PDB entry 3ASK | X-ray diffraction, 2.90 A resolution | chains A and P

# Chain A
Protein: E3 ubiquitin-protein ligase UHRF1
Source organism: Homo sapiens
Notes: EC 6.3.2.-; fragment: tandem Tudor domain, PHD finger (residues 134-366); engineered mutation(s): residues 167-175 was deleted.
UniProtKB: Q96T88 (UHRF1_HUMAN); residue numbers follow UniProt; this construct covers 134-163, 173-367
Chain sequence (226 residues; numbered 133 to 367; 9 numbers in that range are skipped by the numbering (no residue carries them; nothing is unmodelled there); the number before each row is that of its first residue):
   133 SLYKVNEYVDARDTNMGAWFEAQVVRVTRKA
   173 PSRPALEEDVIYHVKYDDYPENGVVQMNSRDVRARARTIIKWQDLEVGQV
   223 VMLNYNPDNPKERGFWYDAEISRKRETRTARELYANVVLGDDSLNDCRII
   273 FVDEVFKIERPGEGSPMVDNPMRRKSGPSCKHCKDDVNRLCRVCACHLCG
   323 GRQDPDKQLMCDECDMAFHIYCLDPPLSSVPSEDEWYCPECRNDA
Not modelled in the structure: 173-178, 326-327, 345-346, 365-367
Construct notes: expression tag (133)
Metal / ion sites: Zn2+ site 1: Cys-302, Cys-305, Cys-313, Cys-316; Zn2+ site 2: Cys-318, Cys-321, His-341, Cys-344; Zn2+ site 3: Cys-333, Cys-336, Cys-360, Cys-363
UniProt features mapped onto this chain:
  - zinc finger: Asn-310 to Asp-366 (PHD-type)
  - region: Arg-296 to Ser-301 (Linker), Cys-333 to Asp-337 (Histone H3R2me0 binding), Pro-353 to Glu-355 (Histone H3R2me0 binding)
  - site: Cys-316 (Histone H3K4me0 binding), Pro-327 (Histone H3R2me0 binding), Gln-330 (Histone H3R2me0 binding)
  - modified residue (Phosphoserine): Ser-287, Ser-298
  - cross-link: Lys-279 (Glycyl lysine isopeptide (Lys-Gly) (interchain with G-Cter in SUMO2))
  - mutagenesis: Asp-142 (D142A: Impaired binding to histone H3 without affecting the protein folding; when associated with A-153), Asp-145 (D145A: Impaired binding to histone H3), Phe-152 (F152A: Impaired binding to histone H3), Glu-153 (E153A: Impaired binding to histone H3 without affecting the protein folding; when associated with A-142), Tyr-188 (Y188A: Impaired binding to histone H3), Asp-190 (D190A: Slightly impaired binding to histone H3), Tyr-191 (Y191A: Impaired binding to histone H3), Arg-295 to Arg-296 (Disrupts the simultaneous binding to H3R2me0 and H3K9me3), Ser-298 (S298A: Diminishes phosphorylation by PKA), Gln-330 (Q330A/K: Does not affect ability to bind histone H3 peptide), Asp-334 to Glu-335 (Abolishes binding to histone H3), Asp-334 (D334A: Impaired binding to histone H3), 1 further mutagenesis entry in UniProt
From the paper describing this entry:
  - contacts within the chain: Trp-238/Ser-298
  - post-translational modification sites: Ser-298 (citing earlier work)

# Chain P
Protein: Histone H3.3
Notes: fragment: residues in UNP 2-14
UniProtKB: P84243 (H33_HUMAN); residues 1-13 here correspond to UniProt positions 2-14 (UniProt number = residue number + 1)
Chain sequence (13 residues; each row starts with the number of its first residue):
     1 ARTKQTARKSTGG
Not modelled in the structure: 11-13
Modified / non-standard residues: Lys-9 (n-trimethyllysine; M3L)
UniProt features mapped onto this chain:
  - modified residue: Arg-2 (Asymmetric dimethylarginine), Thr-3 (Phosphothreonine), Lys-4 (Allysine), Gln-5 (5-glutamyl dopamine), Thr-6 (Phosphothreonine), Arg-8 (Citrulline), Lys-9 (N6,N6,N6-trimethyllysine), Ser-10 (ADP-ribosylserine), Thr-11 (Phosphothreonine)
From the paper describing this entry:
  - contacts within the chain: Thr-3/Thr-6 (hydrogen bond)
  - post-translational modification sites: Lys-9

# Chain A / chain P interface
Pairs across the interface - 27 pairs, chain A then chain P:
  Asp-145(A) with Lys-9(P)
  Phe-152(A) with Lys-9(P)
  Tyr-188(A) with Lys-9(P)
  Asp-190(A) with Arg-8(P), hydrogen bond (backbone-side chain)
  Tyr-191(A) with Arg-8(P); Lys-9(P)
  Glu-193(A) with Gln-5(P)
  Asn-194(A) with Gln-5(P); Lys-9(P)
  Asp-230(A) with Ser-10(P), hydrogen bond
  Phe-237(A) with Lys-9(P); Ser-10(P)
  Cys-316(A) with Lys-4(P), hydrogen bond (backbone-side chain)
  Asp-328(A) with Thr-3(P); Gln-5(P)
  Gln-330(A) with Arg-2(P); Thr-3(P); Lys-4(P), hydrogen bond (backbone-backbone)
  Leu-331(A) with Arg-2(P)
  Met-332(A) with Arg-2(P), hydrogen bond (backbone-backbone); Lys-4(P)
  Cys-333(A) with Arg-2(P), hydrogen bond (backbone-side chain)
  Asp-334(A) with Arg-2(P), salt bridge
  Asp-337(A) with Arg-2(P), salt bridge
  Pro-353(A) with Ala-1(P)
  Glu-355(A) with Ala-1(P), hydrogen bond (backbone-backbone)
  Asp-356(A) with Ala-1(P), hydrogen bond (backbone-backbone)
Other interface residues (no listed pair), chain A (24 interface residues in all): Met-148, Asn-228, Val-352, Ser-354
Interface features reported in the paper:
  - pairs named by the authors: Phe-152(A)/Lys-9(P), Tyr-188(A)/Lys-9(P), Tyr-191(A)/Lys-9(P), Asp-230(A)/Ser-10(P) (hydrogen bond), Cys-333(A)/Arg-2(P) (hydrogen bond), Asp-334(A)/Arg-2(P) (hydrogen bond), Asp-337(A)/Arg-2(P) (hydrogen bond), Glu-355(A)/Ala-1(P) (hydrogen bond), Asp-356(A)/Ala-1(P) (hydrogen bond)
  - interface residues, chain A: Gln-330(A)
  - interface residues, chain P: Arg-2(P)

# Overview
24 residues of chain A and 8 residues of chain P are in contact; the contacts include 8 hydrogen bonds and 2
salt bridges. Among the polar pairs are Asp-334(A)/Arg-2(P), Asp-337(A)/Arg-2(P) and Asp-190(A)/Arg-8(P). The
authors report contacts between Phe-152(A) and Lys-9(P), Tyr-188(A) and Lys-9(P) and Tyr-191(A) and Lys-9(P);
hydrogen bonds between Asp-230(A) and Ser-10(P), Cys-333(A) and Arg-2(P) and Asp-334(A) and Arg-2(P) among
others. The paper reports interface residues Gln-330(A) and Arg-2(P); modification sites Ser-298(A) and
Lys-9(P).
Chain A is E3 ubiquitin-protein ligase UHRF1 (Homo sapiens) and chain P is Histone H3.3; the structure,
Structure of UHRF1 in complex with histone tail, was determined by X-ray diffraction, deposited together with
3ASL.
